Entry 8TUN (electron microscopy, 3.40 A resolution); this record covers chains C and F of the 12 polymer chains in the assembly.

[Chain C]
Molecule: Transport permease protein
Organism: Caldimonas thermodepolymerans
UniProtKB: A0A2S5T447 (A0A2S5T447_9BURK); residues 4-271 here correspond to UniProt positions 2-269 (UniProt number = residue number - 2)
Chain sequence (274 residues; row label = number of the first residue in the row; numbers below 1 keep their minus sign (Met-2 is residue -2)):
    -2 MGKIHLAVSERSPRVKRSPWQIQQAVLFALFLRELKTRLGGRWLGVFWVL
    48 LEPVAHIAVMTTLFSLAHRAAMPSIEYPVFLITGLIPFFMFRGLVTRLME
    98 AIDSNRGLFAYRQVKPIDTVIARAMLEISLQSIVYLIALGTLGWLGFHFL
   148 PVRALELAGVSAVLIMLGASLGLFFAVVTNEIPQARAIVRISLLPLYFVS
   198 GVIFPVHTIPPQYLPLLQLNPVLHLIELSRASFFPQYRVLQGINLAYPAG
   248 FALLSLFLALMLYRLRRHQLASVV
Disordered / not traced: -2 to 11, 270-271
Sequence notes: initiating methionine (-2); expression tag (-1 to 3)
Ligand contacts: KJ9 ((2R,5S,8S)-2,5-dihydroxy-5,10-dioxo-8-[(undecanoyloxy)methyl]-4,6,9-trioxa-5lambda~5~-phosphahenicosan-1-yl 3-deoxy-alpha-L-altro-oct-2-ulopyranosidonic acid): Trp45, His53, Arg89, Thr93, Arg94, Arg187, Leu191, Tyr194, Phe195
From the paper describing this entry:
  - binding site for KJ9: Trp45, Arg94, Gln181, Ile185, Ile188, Leu191, Tyr194, Phe195
  - mutagenesis - R89K: decreased stability

[Chain F]
Molecule: Capsular biosynthesis protein
Organism: Caldimonas thermodepolymerans
UniProtKB: A0A2S5T4A0 (A0A2S5T4A0_9BURK); residues 3-371 here correspond to UniProt positions 2-370 (UniProt number = residue number - 1)
Chain sequence (390 residues; each row starts with the number of its first residue; numbers below 1 keep their minus sign (Met-2 is residue -2)):
    -2 MGKIHMKLVSRLTAKRLQWALVYLPMLVATVYFLVFSADRYVSESVITVR
    48 QTSSNAPTGGMSGAALLLAGLTPASREDTCYLQTYIHSMGLLQKLDQQLK
    98 LREHFGTPLRDPLFRLWGGTSQEWFLEYYRSRVEVLMDDICGLLTVRVQG
   148 FEPEFAQALNRAILEESERFVNELSHRMAREQGQFAEAELERATARLQEA
   198 KRQLIAFQAKHKLLDPLAQAQATGTLTAELQAALTRQEAELRNALTYLNE
   248 DSYQVKALRSQINALRQQIDEERLRATAGKNGDRINAVAAEFHDLQLQVG
   298 FAEDAYKLALAAVESARIEATRKLKSLVVVEPPVLPEIAEYPRRWYNLAT
   348 LLVVCCLIYGVVSLVVATIRDHQDGSGSGSHHHHHHHHHH
Disordered / not traced: -2 to 2, 53-71, 180-318, 371-387
Sequence notes: initiating methionine (-2); expression tag (-1 to 2, 372-387); conflict Cys77 (Leu76 in A0A2S5T4A0), Cys138 (Ser137 in A0A2S5T4A0)

[Chain C / chain F interface]
Pairs across the interface - 20 pairs, chain C then chain F:
  Phe25(C) - Ala364(F)  hydrophobic
  Phe28(C) - Leu361(F)  hydrophobic
  Leu29(C) - Thr365(F)
  Leu32(C) - Thr365(F)
  Trp40(C) - His369(F)
  Ser71(C) - Asp136(F)
  Ser129(C) - Leu354(F)
  Ile130(C) - Val358(F)  hydrophobic
  Val149(C) - Arg340(F)  hydrogen bond (backbone-side chain)
  Arg150(C) - Arg340(F)
  Arg150(C) - Tyr343(F)  hydrogen bond
  Ala151(C) - Tyr343(F)
  Ala151(C) - Thr347(F)
  Leu152(C) - Tyr343(F)
  Leu152(C) - Ala346(F)  hydrophobic
  Leu152(C) - Thr347(F)
  Glu153(C) - Tyr343(F)  hydrogen bond
  Gln233(C) - Met134(F)
  Gln233(C) - Asp135(F)
  Arg235(C) - Ile137(F)
Other interface residues (no listed pair), chain C (20 interface residues in all): Lys33, Met69, Pro70, Ser126, Ala155
Other interface residues (no listed pair), chain F (17 interface residues in all): Leu133, Val350, Asp368

[Summary]
20 residues of chain C face 17 of chain F across their interface, with 3 hydrogen bonds. Polar pairs include
Val149(C)-Arg340(F), Arg150(C)-Tyr343(F) and Glu153(C)-Tyr343(F). Bound to chain C: compound KJ9. From the
paper: a binding site for KJ9 at Trp45(C), Arg94(C) and Gln181(C) among others; R89K of chain C reduces
stability.
Here chain C is Transport permease protein and chain F is Capsular biosynthesis protein, both from Caldimonas
thermodepolymerans. Entry 8TUN (S. thermodepolymerans KpsM-KpsE in Glycolipid 1 state with rigid body fitted
KpsT) was determined by electron microscopy, deposited together with 8TSH, 8TSI, 8TSL, 8TSW and 8TT3.
